Entry 9F5X (electron microscopy, 2.82 A resolution); this record covers chains A and B of the 95 polymer chains in the assembly.

== Chain A ==
Name: NADH:ubiquinone oxidoreductase 24 kD subunit
Organism: Chlamydomonas reinhardtii
Notes: EC 1.6.5.3
Reference sequence: Q6V9B3 (Q6V9B3_CHLRE); numbering as in UniProt (aligned over 1-282)
Chain sequence (282 residues; row label = number of the first residue in the row):
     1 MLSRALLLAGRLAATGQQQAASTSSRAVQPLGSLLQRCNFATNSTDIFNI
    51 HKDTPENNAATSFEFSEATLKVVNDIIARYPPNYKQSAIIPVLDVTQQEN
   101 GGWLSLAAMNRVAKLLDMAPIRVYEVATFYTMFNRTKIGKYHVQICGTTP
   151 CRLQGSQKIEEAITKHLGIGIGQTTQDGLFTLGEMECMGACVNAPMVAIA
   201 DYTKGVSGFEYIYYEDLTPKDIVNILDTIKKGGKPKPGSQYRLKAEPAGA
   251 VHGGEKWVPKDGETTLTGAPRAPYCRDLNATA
Unresolved in the structure: 1-41, 281-282
Ion coordination: 2Fe-2S cluster Fe: C146, C151, C187, C191
Ligand contacts: 2Fe-2S cluster (FES): C146, T148, P150, C151, C187, M188, G189, A190, C191, M196

== Chain B ==
Name: NADH dehydrogenase [ubiquinone] flavoprotein 1, mitochondrial
Organism: Chlamydomonas reinhardtii
Notes: EC 7.1.1.2
Reference sequence: A8ICJ1 (A8ICJ1_CHLRE); numbering as in UniProt (aligned over 1-484)
Chain sequence (484 residues; numbered 1 to 484; the number before each row is that of its first residue):
     1 MQRTGGLVSQLAGAQLTGALQELKTGVLLAFSTAAPAAGAPPPPPPPPAK
    51 TSFGGLKDEDRIFQNIYGRHDLSIKGAMSRGDWYMTKEIIGKGRDWIIDQ
   101 MKKSGLRGRGGAGFPSGLKWSFMPKASDGRPSYLVVNGDESEPGTCKDRE
   151 IMRHEPHKLVEGCLMAGVAMGARAGYIYIRGEFVQERRAVERAISEAYAK
   201 GFLGKNACGSGVDFDLMVHYGAGAYICGEETALIESLEGKQGKPRLKPPF
   251 PAGVGLYGCPTTVTNVETVAVSPTILRRGPEWFSSFGRKNNAGTKLFCIS
   301 GHVNRPVTVEEEMSIPLKELIERHAGGVRGGWDNLLAIIPGGSSVPLLPK
   351 KICDGVLMDFDALKEAQSGLGTAAVIVMDKSTDVIDAIARLSYFYKHESC
   401 GQCTPCREGTGWLYDIMTRMKKGDARLEEIDMLWEITKQIEGHTICALGD
   451 AAAWPVQGLIRHFRGEMEERIKSAGGKKKLAATA
Unresolved in the structure: 1-48, 484
Ion coordination: 4Fe-4S cluster Fe: C400, C403, C406, C446
Ligand contacts:
  - FMN (flavin mononucleotide): G108, R109, G110, K119, N137, D139, E140, S141, E142, Y225, I226, G228, E229, E230, V263, T264, N265, T268, A447, L448
  - 4Fe-4S cluster (SF4): I226, P244, S399, C400, G401, Q402, C403, C406, R407, T444, I445, C446, L448, G449

== Interface between chain A and chain B ==
Pairs across the interface - 147 pairs, chain A then chain B:
  T42(A) with H397(B)
  R79(A) with Y176(B), hydrogen bond (backbone-side chain); V218(B)
  Y80(A) with Y176(B), hydrophobic; H219(B), hydrogen bond
  P81(A) with Y257(B)
  Y84(A) with Y257(B), hydrophobic
  Q86(A) with E238(B); G239(B)
  S87(A) with H219(B); L237(B), hydrogen bond (side chain-backbone); E238(B); G239(B); Y257(B), hydrogen bond
  I89(A) with G239(B)
  I90(A) with Y220(B); G221(B); A222(B), hydrophobic; S236(B)
  P91(A) with H219(B); Y220(B)
  D94(A) with Y220(B), hydrogen bond
  E125(A) with Q241(B)
  F129(A) with Q241(B); G242(B); K243(B)
  Y130(A) with A222(B); A224(B), hydrophobic; C227(B); S236(B), hydrogen bond; K240(B), hydrogen bond (side chain-backbone); Q241(B); G242(B), hydrogen bond (side chain-backbone)
  T131(A) with A222(B), hydrogen bond (backbone-backbone); G223(B), hydrogen bond (side chain-backbone)
  M132(A) with G181(B); E182(B); A222(B), hydrogen bond (backbone-backbone); G223(B)
  F133(A) with A222(B), hydrophobic
  G147(A) with R390(B), hydrogen bond (backbone-side chain)
  T148(A) with P143(B); R390(B)
  T149(A) with A387(B), hydrogen bond (side chain-backbone); R390(B); L391(B)
  P150(A) with G144(B); I376(B), hydrophobic
  R152(A) with D386(B), salt bridge; R390(B)
  L153(A) with H302(B), hydrogen bond (backbone-side chain); I376(B), hydrophobic; M378(B), hydrophobic; T382(B)
  Q154(A) with G301(B); R329(B), hydrogen bond
  E184(A) with R390(B), salt bridge
  M185(A) with E182(B)
  E186(A) with R390(B), salt bridge; F394(B); H397(B); E398(B)
  C187(A) with E142(B); P143(B), hydrophobic; R180(B), hydrogen bond (backbone-side chain)
  M188(A) with R180(B); E182(B); F183(B)
  G189(A) with T145(B); C146(B); R149(B); R180(B); F183(B)
  A190(A) with R149(B)
  C191(A) with G144(B), hydrogen bond (side chain-backbone); C146(B); S300(B)
  V192(A) with C146(B), hydrophobic; I299(B); P306(B); V307(B); T308(B)
  F209(A) with R188(B), hydrogen bond (backbone-side chain)
  E210(A) with R188(B), salt bridge
  Y211(A) with E182(B); V184(B), hydrophobic; Q185(B), hydrogen bond (backbone-side chain)
  I212(A) with Q185(B)
  Y213(A) with R149(B); E182(B), hydrogen bond (side chain-backbone); F183(B)
  E215(A) with R149(B), salt bridge
  R242(A) with P306(B), hydrogen bond (side chain-backbone)
  K244(A) with Y67(B); R153(B); H154(B), hydrogen bond
  A245(A) with Y67(B); V307(B); T308(B), hydrogen bond (backbone-backbone)
  E246(A) with Y67(B)
  P247(A) with Y67(B); R305(B); V307(B), hydrophobic
  A248(A) with N304(B); R305(B)
  G249(A) with N304(B); P306(B)
  A250(A) with V303(B); N304(B); P306(B); R329(B)
  V251(A) with R329(B), hydrogen bond (backbone-side chain)
  H252(A) with N304(B); R329(B)
  K260(A) with N304(B); R305(B), hydrogen bond (backbone-side chain)
  D261(A) with R305(B)
  G262(A) with R305(B)
  E263(A) with R305(B), hydrogen bond (backbone-side chain); R323(B), salt bridge; H324(B), salt bridge
  T265(A) with D58(B), hydrogen bond; R61(B), hydrogen bond
  L266(A) with D58(B), hydrogen bond (backbone-side chain); F63(B); Q64(B); R69(B), hydrogen bond (backbone-side chain)
  G268(A) with R69(B), hydrogen bond (backbone-side chain)
  P270(A) with H70(B)
  R271(A) with E59(B), hydrogen bond (side chain-backbone); Q64(B); R80(B); R278(B)
  P273(A) with S79(B); G81(B)
  Y274(A) with Y84(B); R277(B)
  C275(A) with R277(B)
  R276(A) with W96(B); Q100(B), hydrogen bond; L276(B), hydrogen bond (side chain-backbone); R277(B), hydrogen bond (backbone-backbone); R278(B); G279(B)
  L278(A) with E88(B); K92(B), hydrogen bond (backbone-side chain)
  N279(A) with K92(B)
Interface residues without a listed pair, chain A (70 interface residues in all): V95, V126, N193, G253, T264, T267
Interface residues without a listed pair, chain B (94 interface residues in all): N65, I66, M78, M85, I89, Y133, E150, E191, M217, I226, I275, P280, C298, V309, G326, V377, Y393, C400

== Overview ==
70 residues of chain A and 94 residues of chain B are in contact, with 36 hydrogen bonds and 7 salt bridges.
Polar contacts include R152(A)-D386(B), E184(A)-R390(B) and E186(A)-R390(B). Ligands of chain A: 2Fe-2S
cluster. Ligands of chain B: flavin mononucleotide and 4Fe-4S cluster.
Chain A is NADH:ubiquinone oxidoreductase 24 kD subunit and chain B is NADH dehydrogenase [ubiquinone]
flavoprotein 1, mitochondrial, both from Chlamydomonas reinhardtii; the structure, Structure of the
Chlamydomonas reinhardtii respiratory supercomplex I1 III2 IV2, was determined by electron microscopy,
deposited together with 9F5Y, 9F5Z, 9F60, 9F61 and 9F62.
